3AO4 - chains A and B; structure by X-ray diffraction, 1.95 A resolution.

Chain A (and B):
Name: POL polyprotein
From: Human immunodeficiency virus 1
Notes: fragment: Integrase CATALYTIC CORE DOMAIN; chain B of this document is another copy of the same molecule, construct and numbering; everything in this record applies to it too
Reference sequence: Q72498 (Q72498_9HIV1); residues 50-212 here correspond to UniProt positions 765-927 (UniProt number = residue number + 715)
Amino-acid sequence (163 residues; row label = number of the first residue in the row):
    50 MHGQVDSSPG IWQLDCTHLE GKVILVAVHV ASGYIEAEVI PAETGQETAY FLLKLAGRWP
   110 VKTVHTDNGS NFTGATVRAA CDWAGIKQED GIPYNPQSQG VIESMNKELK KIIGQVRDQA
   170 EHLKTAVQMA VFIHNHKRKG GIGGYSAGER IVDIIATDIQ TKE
Unresolved in the structure: 50-56, 139-150, 208-212 (chain B: 50-56, 139-151, 189-193, 208-212)
Construct notes: engineered mutation S56 (Cys771 in Q72498), G123 (Ser838 in Q72498), A124 (Thr839 in Q72498), R127 (Lys842 in Q72498), D131 (Trp846 in Q72498), D139 (Phe854 in Q72498), H185 (Phe900 in Q72498)
Metal / ion sites: Cd2+ site 1: C65, E92, D116; Cd2+ site 2: C65, H67
Small-molecule neighbours:
  - 833 (3-(1,3-benzodioxol-5-yl)-1-methyl-1H-pyrazol-5-amine), molecule 1: Y83, N184, H185, S195, G197, E198, V201
  - 833, molecule 2: A105, G106, R107, W108, P109, I204, D207

Interface between chain A and chain B:
Contacting residue pairs (51; chain A residue first):
  Y83(A) - R107(B)  hydrogen bond (side chain-backbone)
  E85(A) - R107(B)  salt bridge
  A86(A) - R107(B)  hydrogen bond (backbone-side chain)
  E87(A) - E87(B)
  E87(A) - K103(B)  salt bridge
  Q95(A) - H171(B)  hydrogen bond
  E96(A) - K173(B)  salt bridge
  Y99(A) - K173(B)
  Y99(A) - Q177(B)  hydrogen bond
  K103(A) - E87(B)  salt bridge
  K103(A) - K103(B)
  K103(A) - Q177(B)
  A105(A) - F181(B)
  A105(A) - H185(B)  hydrogen bond (backbone-side chain)
  G106(A) - F181(B)
  G106(A) - N184(B)  hydrogen bond (backbone-side chain)
  R107(A) - Y83(B)  hydrogen bond (backbone-side chain)
  R107(A) - E85(B)  salt bridge
  R107(A) - A86(B)  hydrogen bond (side chain-backbone)
  R107(A) - Q177(B)  hydrogen bond
  R107(A) - V180(B)
  W108(A) - W108(B)  hydrophobic
  W132(A) - Q168(B)
  W132(A) - M178(B)  hydrophobic
  W132(A) - F181(B)  hydrophobic
  W132(A) - I182(B)  hydrophobic
  A133(A) - F181(B)
  Q168(A) - W132(B)
  H171(A) - Q95(B)  hydrogen bond
  K173(A) - E96(B)  salt bridge
  K173(A) - Y99(B)
  T174(A) - Y99(B)
  T174(A) - L102(B)
  Q177(A) - Y99(B)  hydrogen bond
  Q177(A) - L102(B)
  Q177(A) - K103(B)
  Q177(A) - R107(B)  hydrogen bond
  M178(A) - L102(B)  hydrophobic
  M178(A) - W132(B)
  V180(A) - R107(B)
  F181(A) - A105(B)
  F181(A) - G106(B)
  F181(A) - W132(B)  hydrophobic
  F181(A) - A133(B)
  I182(A) - W132(B)  hydrophobic
  N184(A) - G106(B)  hydrogen bond (side chain-backbone)
  H185(A) - A105(B)
  V201(A) - V201(B)
  V201(A) - I204(B)  hydrophobic
  V201(A) - A205(B)
  A205(A) - A205(B)  hydrophobic
Other interface residues (no listed pair), chain A (29 interface residues in all): L102, I204
Other interface residues (no listed pair), chain B (30 interface residues in all): E170, T174

In short:
29 residues of chain A face 30 of chain B across their interface, with 13 hydrogen bonds and 6 salt bridges.
Polar contacts include E85(A)-R107(B), E87(A)-K103(B) and E96(A)-K173(B). Ligands of chain A: compound 833.
C65(A), E92(A) and D116(A) coordinate Cd2+ site 1.
Both chains are POL polyprotein (Human immunodeficiency virus 1). Entry 3AO4 (Fragment-based approach to the
design of ligands targeting a novel site on HIV-1 integrase) was determined by X-ray diffraction (same
publication as 3AO2, 3AO1, 3AO3, 3AO5 and 3OVN).
